PDB entry 3ZK9 | X-ray diffraction, 1.45 A resolution | chain A

== Chain A ==
Protein: Manganese abc transporter substrate-binding lipoprotein
From: Streptococcus pneumoniae
UniProt: P0A4G2 (MTSA_STRPN); residues 32-309 here = UniProt positions 32-309
Chain sequence (278 residues; each row starts with the number of its first residue):
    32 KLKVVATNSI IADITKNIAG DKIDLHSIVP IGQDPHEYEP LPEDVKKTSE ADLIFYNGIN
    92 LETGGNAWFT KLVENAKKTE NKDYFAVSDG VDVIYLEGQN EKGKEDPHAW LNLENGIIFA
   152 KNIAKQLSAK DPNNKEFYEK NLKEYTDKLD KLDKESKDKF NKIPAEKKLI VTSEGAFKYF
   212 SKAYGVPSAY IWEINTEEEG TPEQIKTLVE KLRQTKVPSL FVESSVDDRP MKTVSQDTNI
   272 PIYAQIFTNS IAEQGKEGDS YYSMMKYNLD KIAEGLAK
Differences from the reference sequence: engineered mutation N280 (Asp in P0A4G2)
Swiss-Prot annotation at these positions:
  - binding site (Mn(2+)): H67, H139, E205
  - natural variant: I62 (I62V: In strain: NA-1383/97), E81 (E81Q: In strain: NA-1383/97), D83 (D83N: In strain: TIGR4), D120 (D120E: In strain: NA-1064/97, NA-1383/97 and 1 more), Q130 (Q130K: In strain: NA-1064/97 and NA-1508/92), I148 (I148M: In strain: NA-1383/97), N164 (N164S: In strain: NA-1383/97), S187 to D189 (sequence variant, change not given here; In strain: NA-1383/97), K193 (K193N: In strain: NA-1064/97, NA-1383/97 and 1 more), A207 (A207C: In strain: NA-1383/97), E234 (E234D: In strain: NA-1383/97), V248 (V248T: In strain: NA-1383/97), 2 further natural variant entries in UniProt

== In short ==
From UniProt: 3 Mn2+-binding residues.
Chain A is Manganese abc transporter substrate-binding lipoprotein (Streptococcus pneumoniae); the structure,
Crystal structure of pneumococcal surface antigen psaa D280N in the metal-free, open state, was determined by
X-ray diffraction together with 3ZK7, 3ZK8 and 3ZKA from the same study.
